PDB entry 8SAR | electron microscopy, 3.82 A resolution | chains B and F of the 12 polymer chains in the assembly

Chain B:
Name: CH848.10.17 gp41
Organism: HIV-1 06TG.HT008
Sequence (132 residues; row label = number of the first residue in the row; note: 21 numbers in that range are skipped by the numbering (no residue carries them; nothing is unmodelled there)):
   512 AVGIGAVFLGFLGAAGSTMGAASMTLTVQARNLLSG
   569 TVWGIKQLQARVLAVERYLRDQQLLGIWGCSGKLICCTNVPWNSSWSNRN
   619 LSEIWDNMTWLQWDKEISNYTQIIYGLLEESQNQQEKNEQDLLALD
Not modelled in the structure: 512-519
Disulfides: Cys-598/Cys-604

Chain F:
Name: CH848.10.17 gp120
Organism: HIV-1 06TG.HT008
UniProt: A0A1W6IPB2 (A0A1W6IPB2_9HIV1); the construct lacks a stretch of the UniProt sequence and is renumbered around it, so the offset changes along the chain: 34-139 = UniProt 30-135; 150-185 = UniProt 136-171; 186-309 = UniProt 174-297; 312-321 = UniProt 298-307; 3 more segments
Sequence (463 residues; each row starts with the number of its first residue; note: 15 numbers in that range are skipped by the numbering (no residue carries them; nothing is unmodelled there); a row labelled like 185a-185b holds insertion residues (185a, then the next letters in order)):
    31 AENLWVTVYYGVPVWKEAKTTLFCASDARAYEKEVHNVWATHACVPTDPS
    81 PQELVLGNVTENFNMWKNDMVDQMHEDIISLWDQSLKPCVKLTPLCVTLI
   131 CSNATVKNG
   150 TVEEMKNCSFNTTTEIRDKEKKEYALFYKPDIVPLS
185a-185b ET
   186 NNTSEYRLINCNTSACTQACPKVTFEPIPIHYCAPAGYAILKCNDETFNG
   236 TGPCSNVSTVQCTHGIRPVVSTQLLLNGSLAEKEIVIRSENLTNNAKIII
   286 VHLHTPVEIVCTRPNNNTRKSVRI
   312 GPGQTFYATG
  321c D
   322 IIGDIKQAHCNISEEKWNDTLQKVGIELQKHFP
   356 NKTIKYNQSAGGDMEITTHSFNCGGEFFYCNTSNLFNGTYNGTYISTNSS
   406 A
   409 NSTSTITLQCRIKQIINMWQGVGRCMYAPPIAGNITCRSNITGLLLTRDG
   459 GTNSNETETFRPAGGDMRDNWRSELYKYKVVKIEPLGVAPTRCKRRV
Not modelled in the structure: 31
Construct notes: expression tag (31-33); conflict Cys-201 (Val189 in A0A1W6IPB2), Cys-433 (Ala417 in A0A1W6IPB2), Lys-490 (Glu474 in A0A1W6IPB2), Glu-492 (Gln476 in A0A1W6IPB2), Val-496 (Ile480 in A0A1W6IPB2), Arg-500 (Gly484 in A0A1W6IPB2), Cys-501 (Ala485 in A0A1W6IPB2)
Disulfides: Cys-54/Cys-74, Cys-119/Cys-205, Cys-126/Cys-196, Cys-131/Cys-157, Cys-201/Cys-433, Cys-218/Cys-247, Cys-228/Cys-239, Cys-296/Cys-331, Cys-378/Cys-445, Cys-385/Cys-418
Covalently attached groups: N-acetylglucosamine (NAG) linked to Asn-138, Asn-156, Asn-442; glycan linked to Asn-301, Asn-332
Reported in the primary citation:
  - post-translational modification sites: Asn-156, Asn-301, Asn-332, Asn-442

How chain B and chain F interact:
Pairs across the interface (8; chain B residue first):
  Gln-658(B) / Thr-499(F)
  Leu-660(B) / Arg-504(F)  hydrogen bond (backbone-side chain)
  Leu-661(B) / Cys-501(F)  hydrophobic
  Leu-661(B) / Lys-502(F)
  Leu-661(B) / Arg-504(F)
  Ala-662(B) / Arg-500(F)
  Ala-662(B) / Cys-501(F)  hydrophobic
  Leu-663(B) / Arg-500(F)
Also at the interface, not in a pair above, chain B (6 interface residues in all): Asp-664

Overview:
Chain B and chain F form an interface of 6 and 5 residues respectively; the contacts include 1 hydrogen bond.
Its one hydrogen-bonded contact is Leu-660(B)/Arg-504(F). Covalently linked N-acetylglucosamine: at
Asn-138(F), Asn-156(F) and Asn-442(F). The paper reports modification sites Asn-156(F), Asn-301(F) and
Asn-332(F) among others.
Chain B is CH848.10.17 gp41 and chain F is CH848.10.17 gp120, both from HIV-1 06TG.HT008; the structure,
CryoEM structure of DH270.6-CH848.10.17, was determined by electron microscopy together with 8SAL, 8SAN, 8SAQ,
8SAS, 8SAT, 8SAU and 9 further entries from the same study.
